PDB entry 3AAK | X-ray diffraction, 2.70 A resolution | chain A

Chain A:
Molecule: Programmed cell death protein 6
Source organism: Homo sapiens
Reference sequence: O75340 (PDCD6_HUMAN); numbering as in UniProt (aligned over 21-191)
Amino-acid sequence (172 residues; numbered 2 to 191; 18 numbers in that range are skipped by the numbering (no residue carries them; nothing is unmodelled there); the number before each row is that of its first residue):
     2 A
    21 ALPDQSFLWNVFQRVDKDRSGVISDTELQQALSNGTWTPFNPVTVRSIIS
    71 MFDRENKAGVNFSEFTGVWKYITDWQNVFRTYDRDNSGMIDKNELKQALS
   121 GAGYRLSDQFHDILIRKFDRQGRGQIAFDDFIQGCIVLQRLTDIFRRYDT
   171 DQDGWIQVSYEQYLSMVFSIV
Unresolved in the structure: 2, 21-24
Differences from the reference sequence: engineered mutation Ala122 (Phe in O75340)
Swiss-Prot annotation at these positions:
  - binding site (Ca(2+)): Asp36, Asp38, Ser40, Val42, Glu47, Asp103, Asp105, Ser107, Met109, Glu114
  - binding site (Mg(2+)): Asp169, Asp171, Asp173, Trp175
  - modified residue: Ala2 (N-acetylalanine)
Bound ions: Zn2+ site 1: Asp36, Asp38, Val42, Glu47; Zn2+ site 2: Asp103, Asp105, Ser107, Glu114; Zn2+ site 3: Asp171, Asp173
Reported in the primary citation:
  - contacts within the chain: Ser120-Arg125 (hydrogen bond)
  - mutagenesis - F122A: increased binding to Alix
  - mutagenesis - F122A: unchanged binding to TSG101
  - mutagenesis - F122A: unchanged binding to Sec31A
  - mutagenesis - F122A: increased binding to annexin A7
  - mutagenesis - F122A: decreased binding to annexin A11
  - self-association interface (contacts with another copy of this molecule): Tyr180

Summary:
The Zn2+ site 2 is built by Asp103, Asp105, Ser107 and Glu114. Asp36, Asp38, Val42 and Glu47 form the Zn2+
site 1. UniProt lists 10 Ca2+-binding residues and 4 Mg2+-binding residues. The paper reports that F122A
increases binding to Alix; a self-association interface involving Tyr180.
Chain A is Programmed cell death protein 6 (Homo sapiens); the structure, Crystal structure of Zn2+-bound form
of des3-20ALG-2F122A, was determined by X-ray diffraction together with 3AAJ from the same study.
